PDB entry 5OBX | X-ray diffraction, 1.78 A resolution | chain A

== Chain A ==
Name: Chaperone protein DnaK
Source organism: Mycoplasma genitalium
Reference sequence: P47547 (DNAK_MYCGE); residues 1-366 here = UniProt positions 1-366
Chain sequence (374 residues; numbered 1 to 374; the number before each row is that of its first residue):
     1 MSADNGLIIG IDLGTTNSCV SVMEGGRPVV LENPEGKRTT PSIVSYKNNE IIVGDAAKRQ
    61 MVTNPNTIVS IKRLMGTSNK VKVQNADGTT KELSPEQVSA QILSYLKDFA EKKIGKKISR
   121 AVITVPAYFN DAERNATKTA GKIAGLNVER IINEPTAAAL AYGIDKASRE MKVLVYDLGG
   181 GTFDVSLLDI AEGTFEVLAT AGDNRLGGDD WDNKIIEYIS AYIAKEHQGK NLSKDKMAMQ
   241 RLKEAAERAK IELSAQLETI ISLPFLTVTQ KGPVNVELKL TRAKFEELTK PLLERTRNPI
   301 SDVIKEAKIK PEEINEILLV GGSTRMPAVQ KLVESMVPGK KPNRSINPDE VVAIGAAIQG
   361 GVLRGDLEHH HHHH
Not modelled in the structure: 1-2, 373-374
Construct notes: conflict K230 (Leu in P47547); expression tag (367-374)
Curated features (UniProtKB/Swiss-Prot):
  - modified residue: T182 (Phosphothreonine)

== Summary ==
Chain A is Chaperone protein DnaK (Mycoplasma genitalium); the structure, Mycoplasma genitalium DnaK-NBD, was
determined by X-ray diffraction together with 5OBU, 5OBV, 5OBW and 5OBY from the same study.
